3R1V - chain A; structure by X-ray diffraction, 2.19 A resolution.

Chain A:
Molecule: Odorant binding protein, antennal
From: Anopheles gambiae
UniProt: Q7PXT9 (Q7PXT9_ANOGA); residues 2-127 here correspond to UniProt positions 29-154 (UniProt number = residue number + 27)
Sequence (127 residues; numbered 1 to 127; the number before each row is that of its first residue):
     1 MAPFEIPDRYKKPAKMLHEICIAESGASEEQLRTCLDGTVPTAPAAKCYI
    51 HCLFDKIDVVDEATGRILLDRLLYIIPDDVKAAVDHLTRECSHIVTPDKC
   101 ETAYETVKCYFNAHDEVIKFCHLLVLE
Not modelled in the structure: 1-3
Differences from the reference sequence: initiating methionine (1)
Cystine bridges: Cys21-Cys52, Cys35-Cys121, Cys48-Cys100, Cys91-Cys109
Residues lining bound ligands: AZB (4-{(E)-[4-(propan-2-yl)phenyl]diazenyl}phenol): Cys35, Pro41, Tyr49, Ile50, Leu53, Phe54, Leu69, Val84, Leu87, Val107, Phe111, Val117, Phe120, Cys121, Leu124, Val125
What the authors report for this chain:
  - conformationally variable residues (order/disorder transition): Asp78 to Thr88
  - binding site for AZB: Cys35, Pro41, Tyr49, Phe120

In short:
Bound to chain A: compound AZB. From the paper: a binding site for AZB at Cys35, Pro41 and Tyr49 among others;
conformational variability at Asp78.
Chain A is Odorant binding protein, antennal (Anopheles gambiae); the structure, Odorant Binding Protein 7
from Anopheles gambiae with Four Disulfide Bridges, in complex with an azo ..., was determined by X-ray
diffraction, deposited together with 3R1O and 3R1P.
